PDB entry 6DFG | electron microscopy, 4.42 A resolution (low resolution: residue-level contacts below are approximate; hydrogen-bond / salt-bridge calls are withheld) | chains A and D of the 12 polymer chains in the assembly

# Chain A (and D)
Name: Envelope glycoprotein gp160
Source organism: Human immunodeficiency virus 1
Notes: chain D of this document is another copy of the same molecule, construct and numbering; everything in this record applies to it too
UniProtKB: Q2N0S6 (Q2N0S6_9HIV1); the construct lacks a stretch of the UniProt sequence and is renumbered around it, so the offset changes along the chain: 31-141 = UniProt 30-140; 150-184 = UniProt 141-175; 189-309 = UniProt 188-308; 312-323 = UniProt 309-320; 2 more segments
Chain sequence (476 residues; numbered 31 to 508 plus 13 insertion-coded residues; 15 numbers in that range are skipped by the numbering (no residue carries them; nothing is unmodelled there); the number before each row is that of its first residue; a row labelled like 184A-184L holds insertion residues (184A, then the next letters in order)):
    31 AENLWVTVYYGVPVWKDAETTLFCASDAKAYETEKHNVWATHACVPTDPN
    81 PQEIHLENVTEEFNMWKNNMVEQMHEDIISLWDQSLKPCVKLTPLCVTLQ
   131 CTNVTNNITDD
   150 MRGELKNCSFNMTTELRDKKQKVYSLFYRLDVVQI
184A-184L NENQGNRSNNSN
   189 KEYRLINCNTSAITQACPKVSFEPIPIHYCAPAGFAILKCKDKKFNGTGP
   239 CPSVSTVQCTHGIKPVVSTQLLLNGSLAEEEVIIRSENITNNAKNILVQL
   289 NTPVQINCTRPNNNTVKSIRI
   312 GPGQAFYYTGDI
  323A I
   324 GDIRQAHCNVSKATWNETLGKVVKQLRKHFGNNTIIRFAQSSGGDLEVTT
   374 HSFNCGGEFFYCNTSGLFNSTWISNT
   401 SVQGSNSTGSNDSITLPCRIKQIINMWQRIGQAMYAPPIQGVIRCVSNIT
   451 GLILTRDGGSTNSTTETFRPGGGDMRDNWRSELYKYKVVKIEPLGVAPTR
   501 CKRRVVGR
Disordered / not traced: 31-32, 58-65, 150-152, 184A-184L, 403-409, 459-462, 504-508
Differences from the reference sequence: conflict Glu106 (Thr105 in Q2N0S6), Ile271 (Met270 in Q2N0S6), Leu288 (Phe287 in Q2N0S6), Val304 (Arg303 in Q2N0S6), Tyr319 (Ala316 in Q2N0S6), Asn332 (Thr330 in Q2N0S6), Gln363 (Asn361 in Q2N0S6), Cys501 (Ala498 in Q2N0S6)
Cystine bridges: Cys54-Cys74, Cys119-Cys205, Cys126-Cys196, Cys131-Cys157, Cys218-Cys247, Cys228-Cys239, Cys296-Cys331, Cys378-Cys445, Cys385-Cys418
Glycans and other covalent adducts: N-acetylglucosamine (NAG) linked to Asn133, Asn137, Asn156, Asn160, Asn197, Asn234, Asn262, Asn276, Asn295, Asn301, Asn339, Asn386, Asn448; glycan linked to Asn332, Asn392
Reported in the primary citation:
  - post-translational modification sites: Asn137, Asn332, Asn392

# Interface between chain A and chain D
Contacting residue pairs (15; chain A residue first):
  Pro124(A) - Arg166(D)
  Cys126(A) - Leu165(D)
  Cys126(A) - Arg166(D)
  Val127(A) - Leu165(D)
  Val127(A) - Arg166(D)
  Thr128(A) - Asp167(D)
  Thr128(A) - Lys168(D)
  Glu190(A) - Leu165(D)
  Cys196(A) - Glu164(D)
  Asn197(A) - Glu164(D)
  Asn197(A) - Arg308(D)
  Asn197(A) - Gly314(D)
  Thr198(A) - Arg308(D)
  Thr198(A) - Gly314(D)
  Ser199(A) - Pro313(D)
Interface residues without a listed pair, chain A (12 interface residues in all): Thr123, Thr162, Arg192

# Summary
The interface between chain A and chain D involves 12 residues on one side and 8 on the other.
N-acetylglucosamine is covalently linked to Asn133(A), Asn137(A), Asn156(A), Asn160(A), Asn197(A) and
Asn234(A) and 8 more. The paper reports modification sites Asn137(A), Asn332(A) and Asn392(A).
Both chains are Envelope glycoprotein gp160 (Human immunodeficiency virus 1). Entry 6DFG (BG505 MD39 SOSIP
trimer in complex with mature BG18 fragment antigen binding) was determined by electron microscopy.
